PDB entry 6SHB | electron microscopy, 3.07 A resolution | chains I and U of the 39 polymer chains in the assembly

== Chain I ==
Molecule: CRISPR-associated RAMP protein, Cmr6 family
From: Sulfolobus islandicus REY15A
UniProt: F0NDX3 (F0NDX3_SULIR); numbering as in UniProt (aligned over 1-283)
Chain sequence (296 residues; row label = number of the first residue in the row):
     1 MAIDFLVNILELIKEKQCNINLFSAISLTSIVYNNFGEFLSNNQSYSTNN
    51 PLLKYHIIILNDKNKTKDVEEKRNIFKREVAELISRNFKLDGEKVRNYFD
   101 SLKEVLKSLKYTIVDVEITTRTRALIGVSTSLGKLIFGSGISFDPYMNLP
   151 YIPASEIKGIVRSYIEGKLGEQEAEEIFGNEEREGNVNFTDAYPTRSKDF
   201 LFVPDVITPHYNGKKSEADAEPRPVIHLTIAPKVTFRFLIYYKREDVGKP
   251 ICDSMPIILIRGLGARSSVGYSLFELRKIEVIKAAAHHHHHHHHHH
Unresolved in the structure: 1, 286-296
Sequence notes: expression tag (284-296)

== Chain U ==
Molecule: Cognate target RNA
Sequence (46 nucleotides; row label = number of the first residue in the row):
     1 UGUUAAGUCUGGUUUCCCUCCAGGGUAUCUAAGCUUUGAAAAAAAA
Unresolved in the structure: 1, 45-46

== How chain I and chain U interact ==
Pairs across the interface (17):
  Lys67(I) - C9(U)  salt bridge to the phosphate
  Glu71(I) - G11(U)  base contact
  Asn74(I) - G11(U)  hydrogen bond to the sugar
  Lys77(I) - G12(U)  salt bridge to the phosphate
  Glu181(I) - C20(U)  base contact
  Pro209(I) - G12(U)  base contact
  Glu221(I) - C9(U)  base contact
  Glu221(I) - U10(U)  sugar contact
  Pro222(I) - U10(U)  hydrogen bond to the sugar
  Arg223(I) - U10(U)  sugar contact
  Arg223(I) - G11(U)  sugar contact
  Arg223(I) - G12(U)  hydrogen bond to the base
  Arg223(I) - U13(U)  hydrogen bond to the sugar
  Pro224(I) - U10(U)  base contact
  Pro224(I) - G11(U)  sugar contact
  Val225(I) - G12(U)  base contact
  Arg266(I) - G12(U)  base contact
Interface residues without a listed pair, chain I (15 interface residues in all): Gly138, Ser139, Ile207

== Summary ==
15 residues of chain I and 6 residues of chain U are in contact, with 4 hydrogen bonds and 2 salt bridges.
Among the polar pairs are Arg223(I)-G12(U), Asn74(I)-G11(U) and Pro222(I)-U10(U).
Here chain I is CRISPR-associated RAMP protein, Cmr6 family (Sulfolobus islandicus REY15A) and chain U is
Cognate target RNA. Entry 6SHB (Cryo-EM structure of the Type III-B Cmr-beta bound to cognate target RNA and
AMPPnP, state 1 ...) was determined by electron microscopy together with 6S6B, 6S8B, 6S8E, 6S91, 6SH8 and 6SIC
from the same study.
